2D0W - chain A; structure by X-ray diffraction, 1.98 A resolution.

Chain A:
Name: cytochrome cL
Source organism: Hyphomicrobium denitrificans
UniProtKB: Q4AE24 (Q4AE24_9RHIZ); residues 1-170 here correspond to UniProt positions 24-193 (UniProt number = residue number + 23)
Sequence (170 residues; each row starts with the number of its first residue):
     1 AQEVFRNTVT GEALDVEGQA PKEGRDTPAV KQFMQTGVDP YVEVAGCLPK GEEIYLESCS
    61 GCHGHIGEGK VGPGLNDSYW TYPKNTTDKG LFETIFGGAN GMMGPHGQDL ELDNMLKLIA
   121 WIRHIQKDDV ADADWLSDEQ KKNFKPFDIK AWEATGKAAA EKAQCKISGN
Disordered / not traced: 169-170
Disulfides: C47-C165
Glycans and other covalent adducts: heme (HEM) linked to C59, C62
Ion coordination: heme Fe: H63, M103; Zn2+ site 1: H65, E68; Zn2+ site 2: G74, D77, Y79; Zn2+ site 3: H106, D109; Zn2+ site 4 near E153 (its only coordinating residue here)
Ligand contacts: heme (HEM): S58, H63, V71, G72, P73, L75, Y79, W80, T81, Y82, N85, L91, T94, I95, A99, N100, M102, M103, H106, L110, L118, I122

In short:
Heme is covalently linked to C59. The heme Fe site is built by H63 and M103. The Zn2+ site 1 is built by H65
and E68.
Chain A is cytochrome cL (Hyphomicrobium denitrificans); the structure, Crystal structure of cytochrome cL
from Hyphomicrobium denitrificans, was determined by X-ray diffraction (same publication as 2D0V).
